6V4K - chains A and H of the 8 polymer chains in the assembly; structure by X-ray diffraction, 3.53 A resolution.

[Chain A]
Protein: Trk system potassium uptake protein
Organism: Vibrio parahaemolyticus
UniProt: A0A0D1QU68 (A0A0D1QU68_VIBPH); residue numbers follow UniProt; this construct covers 1-485
Amino-acid sequence (485 residues; each row starts with the number of its first residue):
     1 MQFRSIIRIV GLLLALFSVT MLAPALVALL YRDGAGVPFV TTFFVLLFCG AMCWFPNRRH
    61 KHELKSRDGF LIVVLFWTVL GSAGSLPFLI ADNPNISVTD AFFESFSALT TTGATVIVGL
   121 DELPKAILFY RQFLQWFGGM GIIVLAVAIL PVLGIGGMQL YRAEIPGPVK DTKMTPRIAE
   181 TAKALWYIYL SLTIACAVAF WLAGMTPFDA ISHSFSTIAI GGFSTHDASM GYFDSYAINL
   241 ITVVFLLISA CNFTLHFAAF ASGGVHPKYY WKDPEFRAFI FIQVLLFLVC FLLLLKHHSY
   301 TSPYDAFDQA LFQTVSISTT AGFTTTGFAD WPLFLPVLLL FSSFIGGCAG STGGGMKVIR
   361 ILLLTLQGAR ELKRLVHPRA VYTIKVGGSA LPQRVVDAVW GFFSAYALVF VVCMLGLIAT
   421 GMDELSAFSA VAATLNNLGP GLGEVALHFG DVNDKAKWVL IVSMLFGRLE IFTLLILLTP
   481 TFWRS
Unresolved in the structure: 1, 62-65, 155-173, 484-485
From the paper describing this entry:
  - mutagenesis - T175A: unchanged binding to Potassium transporter peripheral membrane component (chain H)

[Chain H]
Protein: Potassium transporter peripheral membrane component
Organism: Vibrio parahaemolyticus
UniProt: A0A072LGS4 (A0A072LGS4_VIBPH); residue numbers follow UniProt; this construct covers 1-458
Amino-acid sequence (458 residues; each row starts with the number of its first residue):
     1 MKIIILGAGQ VGGTLAENLV GENNDITIVD NNADRLRELQ DKYDLRVVNG HASHPDVLHE
    61 AGAQDADMLV AVTNTDETNM AACQVAFTLF NTPNRVARIR SPEYLAEKEA LFKSGAIPVD
   121 HLIAPEELVT SYIERLIQYP GALQVVSFAE QKVSLVAVKA YYGGPLVGNA LSALREHMPH
   181 IDTRVAAIFR QGRPIRPQGT TIIEADDEVF FVAASNHIRS VMSELQRLEK PYRRIMIVGG
   241 GNIGASLAKR LEQTYSVKLI ERDYQRAEKL SEQLENTIVF CGDAADQELL TEENIDQVDV
   301 FIALTNEDET NIMSAMLAKR MGAKKVMVLI QRGAYVDLVQ GGVIDVAISP QQATISALLT
   361 HVRRADIVNV SSLRRGAAEA IEAVAHGDET TSKVVGRAIG DIKLPPGTTI GAVVRGEEVL
   421 IAHDRTVIEQ DDHVVMFLVD KKYVPDVEAL FQPSPFFL
Unresolved in the structure: 1, 457-458
Ligand contacts: ADP (adenosine-5'-diphosphate): Val238, Gly239, Gly240, Gly241, Asn242, Ile260, Glu261, Arg262, Asp263, Arg266, Asp283, Ala284, Leu304, Thr305, Asn306, Glu307, Thr310
From the paper describing this entry:
  - binding site for ADP: Asp283, Asn306
  - mutagenesis - D283V, E309C: unchanged binding to Trk system potassium uptake protein (chain A)

[Chain A / chain H interface]
Contacting residue pairs - 4 pairs, chain A then chain H:
  Thr175(A) - Gln40(H)  hydrogen bond
  Arg177(A) - Asp25(H)  salt bridge
  Arg177(A) - Leu45(H)
  Arg177(A) - Arg46(H)
Interface residues without a listed pair, chain A (4 interface residues in all): Met174, Ile178
Interface residues without a listed pair, chain H (5 interface residues in all): Val47
From the paper, about this interface:
  - residue pairs: Thr175(A)-Gln40(H)

[Overview]
Chain A and chain H form an interface of 4 and 5 residues respectively; the contacts include 1 hydrogen bond
and 1 salt bridge. Polar contacts include Arg177(A)-Asp25(H) and Thr175(A)-Gln40(H). The authors report a
contact between Thr175(A) and Gln40(H). The paper reports a binding site for ADP at Asp283(H) and Asn306(H);
D283V and E309C of chain H leave binding to Trk system potassium uptake protein (chain A) unchanged.
Chain A is Trk system potassium uptake protein and chain H is Potassium transporter peripheral membrane
component, both from Vibrio parahaemolyticus; the structure, Structure of TrkH-TrkA in complex with ADP, was
determined by X-ray diffraction, deposited together with 6V4J and 6V4L.
